PDB entry 6IKM | X-ray diffraction, 3.40 A resolution | chains A and a

== Chain A ==
Molecule: Polyamine transport protein
Source organism: Pseudomonas aeruginosa
UniProtKB: A0A069QID4 (A0A069QID4_PSEAI); residue numbers follow UniProt; this construct covers 28-362
Chain sequence (340 residues; row label = number of the first residue in the row):
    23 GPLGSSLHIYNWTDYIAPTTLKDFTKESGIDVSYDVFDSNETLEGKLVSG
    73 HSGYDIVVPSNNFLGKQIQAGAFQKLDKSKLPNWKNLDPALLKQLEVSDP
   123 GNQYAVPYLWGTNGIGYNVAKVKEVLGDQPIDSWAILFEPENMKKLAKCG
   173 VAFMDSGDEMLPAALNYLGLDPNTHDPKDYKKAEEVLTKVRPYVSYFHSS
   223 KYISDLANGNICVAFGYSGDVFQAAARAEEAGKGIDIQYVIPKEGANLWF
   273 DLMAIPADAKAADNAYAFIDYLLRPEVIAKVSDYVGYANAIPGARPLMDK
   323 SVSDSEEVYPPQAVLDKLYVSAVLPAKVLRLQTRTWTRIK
Unresolved in the structure: 23-27
Construct notes: expression tag (23-27)
Ligand contacts: spermidine (SPD): Trp-34, Thr-35, Tyr-37, Asp-60, Asn-62, Ser-82, Glu-181, Ser-221, Tyr-239, Asp-242, Asn-269, Trp-271, Asp-273, Tyr-309

== Chain a ==
Molecule: ScFv5
Source organism: Homo sapiens
Notes: antibody fragment or engineered binder
Chain sequence (258 residues; numbered 1 to 258; the number before each row is that of its first residue):
     1 MAQVQLVETGDEVKTPGASVKVSCKVSGYTFTSYGISWVRQAPGQGLEWM
    51 GWINPNSGGTNYAQKFQGRVTMTRDTSISTAYMELSRLRSDDTAVYYCAR
   101 DKRYMDVWGKGTTVTVSSGGGGSGGGGSGGGGSQSVLTQPPSVSGAPGQK
   151 VTISCSGSSSNIGRNYVSWYQQLPGAAPKLLLYDNNKRPSGIPDRFSASK
   201 SGPSTTLAITGLQTGDEADYFCGVWDSSLRAVLFGGGTKLTVLGGLGGLV
   251 DYKDDDDK
Unresolved in the structure: 1-2, 120-135, 244-258
Disulfides: Cys-24/Cys-98, Cys-155/Cys-222

== Chain A / chain a interface ==
Contacting residue pairs (30; chain A residue first):
  Gln-260(A) with Arg-164(a), hydrogen bond
  Glu-298(A) with Asn-56(a)
  Arg-317(A) with Arg-103(a)
  Pro-318(A) with Ser-33(a); Gly-35(a); Trp-52(a); Lys-102(a)
  Leu-319(A) with Thr-32(a); Ser-33(a); Asn-54(a)
  Asp-321(A) with Arg-230(a), salt bridge
  Lys-322(A) with Asp-101(a), salt bridge; Arg-103(a); Trp-225(a)
  Ser-323(A) with Trp-225(a); Ser-227(a); Arg-230(a), hydrogen bond
  Ser-325(A) with Arg-103(a)
  Asp-326(A) with Arg-103(a), salt bridge; Asn-165(a); Tyr-166(a), hydrogen bond (backbone-backbone)
  Ser-327(A) with Arg-164(a); Asn-165(a)
  Glu-328(A) with Arg-164(a), hydrogen bond (backbone-backbone); Tyr-166(a); Asn-185(a), hydrogen bond; Lys-200(a), salt bridge
  Tyr-331(A) with Tyr-166(a), hydrogen bond (backbone-side chain)
  Pro-332(A) with Tyr-166(a), hydrogen bond (backbone-side chain)
  Pro-333(A) with Tyr-166(a)
Interface residues without a listed pair, chain A (18 interface residues in all): Gly-315, Met-320, Glu-329
Interface residues without a listed pair, chain a (19 interface residues in all): Tyr-34, Val-232

== In short ==
Chain A and chain a form an interface of 18 and 19 residues respectively; the contacts include 7 hydrogen
bonds and 4 salt bridges. Polar pairs include Asp-321(A)/Arg-230(a), Lys-322(A)/Asp-101(a) and
Asp-326(A)/Arg-103(a). Bound to chain A: spermidine.
Here chain A is Polyamine transport protein (Pseudomonas aeruginosa) and chain a is ScFv5 (Homo sapiens).
Entry 6IKM (Crystal structure of SpuE-Spermidine in complex with ScFv5) was determined by X-ray diffraction.
